Entry 8F29 (electron microscopy, 4.00 A resolution); this record covers chains Z and 7 of the 27 polymer chains in the assembly.

# Chain Z
Molecule: ATP synthase subunit 4, mitochondrial
Organism: Saccharomyces cerevisiae
UniProt: P05626 (ATPF_YEAST); residues 53-207 here correspond to UniProt positions 88-242 (UniProt number = residue number + 35)
Chain sequence (155 residues; each row starts with the number of its first residue):
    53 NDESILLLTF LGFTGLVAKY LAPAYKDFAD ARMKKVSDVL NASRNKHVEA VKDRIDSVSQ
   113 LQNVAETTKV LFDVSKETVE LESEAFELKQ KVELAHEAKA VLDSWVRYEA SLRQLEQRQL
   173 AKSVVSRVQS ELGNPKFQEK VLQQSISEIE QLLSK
Differences from the reference sequence: conflict V177 (Ile212 in P05626)

# Chain 7
Molecule: ATP synthase subunit d, mitochondrial
Organism: Saccharomyces cerevisiae
UniProt: P30902 (ATP7_YEAST); residues 3-173 here correspond to UniProt positions 4-174 (UniProt number = residue number + 1)
Chain sequence (171 residues; each row starts with the number of its first residue):
     3 AKSAANKLDW AKVISSLRIT GSTATQLSSF KKRNDEARRQ LLELQSQPTE VDFSHYRSVL
    63 KNTSVIDKIE SYVKQYKPVK IDASKQLQVI ESFEKHAMTN AKETESLVSK ELKDLQSTLD
   123 NIQSARPFDE LTVDDLTKIK PEIDAKVEEM VKKGKWDVPG YKDRFGNLNV M

# Chain Z / chain 7 interface
Contacting residue pairs (90; chain Z residue first):
  F80(Z) with L170(7), hydrophobic
  R84(Z) with L170(7)
  K87(Z) with R166(7), hydrogen bond (side chain-backbone); F167(7); G168(7)
  V91(Z) with R166(7); F167(7), hydrophobic
  R96(Z) with F130(7)
  V100(Z) with L121(7)
  V103(Z) with L117(7); L121(7), hydrophobic
  K104(Z) with L121(7)
  R106(Z) with L117(7)
  I107(Z) with L114(7); L117(7), hydrophobic; L121(7), hydrophobic
  S109(Z) with R20(7), hydrogen bond (backbone-side chain)
  V110(Z) with R20(7); L114(7), hydrophobic
  S111(Z) with L114(7)
  Q112(Z) with S17(7); L19(7); I21(7)
  L113(Z) with R20(7); V110(7)
  Q114(Z) with L114(7)
  V116(Z) with K14(7)
  A117(Z) with E107(7)
  K121(Z) with M100(7); A103(7); K104(7); E107(7)
  V122(Z) with L10(7), hydrophobic
  L123(Z) with L10(7), hydrophobic; K14(7)
  D125(Z) with E96(7)
  V126(Z) with A7(7), hydrophobic
  S127(Z) with S30(7)
  T130(Z) with K34(7); D37(7); R41(7)
  V131(Z) with K33(7)
  E132(Z) with Q88(7); I92(7)
  L133(Z) with R41(7), hydrogen bond (backbone-side chain)
  E134(Z) with D37(7); R41(7)
  S135(Z) with D84(7); A85(7), hydrogen bond (side chain-backbone)
  E136(Z) with R41(7), salt bridge; D84(7), hydrogen bond (backbone-side chain)
  A137(Z) with R41(7); L44(7)
  F138(Z) with K82(7)
  E139(Z) with V81(7); K82(7)
  L140(Z) with L44(7), hydrophobic; E45(7)
  K141(Z) with L44(7)
  Q142(Z) with V81(7); K82(7), hydrogen bond
  K143(Z) with Q49(7), hydrogen bond (side chain-backbone); T51(7), hydrogen bond
  V144(Z) with Q47(7); Q49(7)
  L146(Z) with Y78(7)
  A147(Z) with Q49(7); P50(7); T51(7)
  H148(Z) with Q49(7)
  A150(Z) with I71(7), hydrophobic
  K151(Z) with P50(7); E52(7); V53(7); D54(7), salt bridge
  L154(Z) with V53(7), hydrophobic; Y58(7), hydrophobic
  D155(Z) with Y58(7)
  W157(Z) with L62(7), hydrophobic; N64(7); T65(7); S66(7); V67(7)
  V158(Z) with Y58(7), hydrophobic; L62(7), hydrophobic
  E161(Z) with L62(7); K63(7), hydrogen bond (side chain-backbone); N64(7), hydrogen bond (side chain-backbone)
  L164(Z) with N64(7)
  R165(Z) with K63(7)
Also at the interface, not in a pair above, chain Z (57 interface residues in all): L92, N93, T119, F124, K128, Y160
Also at the interface, not in a pair above, chain 7 (59 interface residues in all): S48, V61, V75, F95, A99, E113, T120, I124, V172

# Summary
57 residues of chain Z face 59 of chain 7 across their interface, with 10 hydrogen bonds and 2 salt bridges.
Polar contacts include E136(Z)-R41(7), K151(Z)-D54(7) and K87(Z)-R166(7).
Here chain Z is ATP synthase subunit 4, mitochondrial and chain 7 is ATP synthase subunit d, mitochondrial,
both from Saccharomyces cerevisiae. Entry 8F29 (Yeast ATP synthase in conformation-1 at pH 6) was determined
by electron microscopy (same publication as 8F39, 8FKJ and 8FL8).
